2XV2 - chain A; structure by X-ray diffraction, 1.60 A resolution.

== Chain A ==
Name: Azurin
Source organism: Pseudomonas aeruginosa
UniProt: P00282 (AZUR_PSEAE); aligned to UniProt positions 21-145 over residues 1-125 (the alignment contains insertions or deletions, so no single offset holds)
Chain sequence (125 residues; numbered 1 to 125; the number before each row is that of its first residue):
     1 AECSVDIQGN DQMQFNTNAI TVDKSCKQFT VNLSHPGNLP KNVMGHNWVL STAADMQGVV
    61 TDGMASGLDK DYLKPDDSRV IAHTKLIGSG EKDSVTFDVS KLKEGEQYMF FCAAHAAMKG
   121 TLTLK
Disordered / not traced: 104
Sequence notes: engineered mutation Ala-113 (Thr133 in P00282), Ala-114 (Phe134 in P00282), His-115 (Pro135 in P00282), Ala-117 (Leu140 in P00282)
Cystine bridges: Cys-3/Cys-26
Ion coordination: Cu+: His-46, Cys-112
Swiss-Prot annotation at these positions:
  - binding site (Cu cation): His-46, Cys-112

== In short ==
His-46 and Cys-112 coordinate Cu+. From UniProt: Cu cation-binding residues His-46 and Cys-112.
Chain A is Azurin (Pseudomonas aeruginosa); the structure, Pseudomonas aeruginosa Azurin with mutated
metal-binding loop sequence (CAAHAAM), chemically reduced, pH4.2, was determined by X-ray diffraction (same
publication as 2XV0 and 2XV3).
